PDB entry 7AGX | electron microscopy, 3.60 A resolution | chains 1F and 1K of the 33 polymer chains in the assembly

== Chain 1F ==
Name: Surface presentation of antigens protein SpaR
From: Salmonella typhimurium (strain LT2 / SGSC1412 / ATCC 700720)
UniProtKB: P40701 (SPAR_SALTY); numbering as in UniProt (aligned over 1-263)
Chain sequence (263 residues; each row starts with the number of its first residue):
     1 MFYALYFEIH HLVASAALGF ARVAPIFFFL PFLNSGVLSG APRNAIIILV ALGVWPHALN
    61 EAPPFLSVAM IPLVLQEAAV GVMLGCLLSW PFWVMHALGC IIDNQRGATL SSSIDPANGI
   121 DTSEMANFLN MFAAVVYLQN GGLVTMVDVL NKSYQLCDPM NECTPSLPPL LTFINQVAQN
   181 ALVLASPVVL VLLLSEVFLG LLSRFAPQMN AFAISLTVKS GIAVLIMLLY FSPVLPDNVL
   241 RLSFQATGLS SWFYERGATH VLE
Disordered / not traced: 258-263
What the authors report for this chain:
  - conformationally variable residues (loop rearrangement): R106 to S123

== Chain 1K ==
Name: Protein PrgJ
From: Salmonella typhimurium (strain LT2 / SGSC1412 / ATCC 700720)
UniProtKB: P41785 (PRGJ_SALTY); residues 1-101 here = UniProt positions 1-101
Chain sequence (101 residues; row label = number of the first residue in the row):
     1 MSIATIVPEN AVIGQAVNIR SMETDIVSLD DRLLQAFSGS AIATAVDKQT ITNRIEDPNL
    61 VTDPKELAIS QEMISDYNLY VSMVSTLTRK GVGAVETLLR S
Disordered / not traced: 1-24, 51-59

== How chain 1F and chain 1K interact ==
Pairs across the interface (21):
  M1(1F) with Q49(1K), hydrogen bond; T50(1K)
  F2(1F) with L60(1K)
  Y3(1F) with S70(1K)
  Y6(1F) with I74(1K)
  H10(1F) with Y77(1K); N78(1K)
  H11(1F) with Y77(1K), hydrogen bond
  V13(1F) with V81(1K), hydrophobic
  A17(1F) with V84(1K), hydrophobic; T88(1K)
  F20(1F) with R89(1K)
  A21(1F) with V92(1K), hydrophobic
  A24(1F) with V92(1K), hydrophobic
  F28(1F) with E96(1K)
  F29(1F) with L99(1K), hydrophobic
  N44(1F) with R89(1K), hydrogen bond
  L66(1F) with A43(1K), hydrophobic; Y80(1K)
  M70(1F) with Y80(1K)
  V82(1F) with V95(1K), hydrophobic
Also at the interface, not in a pair above, chain 1F (26 interface residues in all): F7, A14, P25, S35, A62, P63, I71, V74, A78
Also at the interface, not in a pair above, chain 1K (25 interface residues in all): G39, I42, V46, K48, L67, M73, L87, R100

== Summary ==
26 residues of chain 1F and 25 residues of chain 1K are in contact; the contacts include 3 hydrogen bonds.
Polar pairs include M1(1F)-Q49(1K), H11(1F)-Y77(1K) and N44(1F)-R89(1K). The paper reports conformational
variability at R106(1F).
Chain 1F is Surface presentation of antigens protein SpaR and chain 1K is Protein PrgJ, both from Salmonella
typhimurium (strain LT2 / SGSC1412 / ATCC 700720); the structure, Apo-state type 3 secretion system export
apparatus complex from Salmonella enterica typhimurium, was determined by electron microscopy, deposited
together with 7AH9 and 7AHI.
